8KAB - chains A and K of the 35 polymer chains in the assembly; structure by electron microscopy, 3.30 A resolution.

# Chain A
Molecule: 23S rRNA
Source organism: Mycolicibacterium smegmatis MC2 155
Sequence (3120 nucleotides; row label = number of the first residue in the row):
     1 UAAGUGUUUA AGGGCGCAUG GUGGAUGCCU UGGCACUGGG AGCCGAUGAA GGACGUAGGA
    61 GGCUGCGAUA AGCCUCGGGG AGCUGUCAAC CGAGCGUUGA UCCGAGGAUG UCCGAAUGGG
   121 GAAACCCGGC ACGAGUGAUG UCGUGUCACC AGGCGCUGAA UAUAUAGGCG UCUGGGGGGA
   181 ACGCGGGGAA GUGAAACAUC UCAGUACCCG UAGGAAGAGA AAACAAAAUG UGAUUCCGUG
   241 AGUAGUGGCG AGCGAAAGCG GAGGAUGGCU AAACCGUAUG CAUGUGAUAC CGGGUAGGGG
   301 UUGUGUGUGC GGGGUUGUGG GACCUAUCUU UCCGGCUCUA CCUGGCUGGA GGGCAGUGAG
   361 AAAAUGUUGU GGUUAGCGGA AAUGGCUUGG GAUGGCCUGC CGUAGACGGU GAGAGCCCGG
   421 UACGUGAAAA CCCGACGUCU GUCUUGAUGG UGUUCCCGAG UAGCAGCGGG CCCGUGGAAU
   481 CUGCUGUGAA UCUGCCGGGA CCACCCGGUA AGCCUGAAUA CUUCCCAGUG ACCGAUAGCG
   541 GAUUAGUACC GUGAGGGAAU GGUGAAAAGU ACCCCGGGAG GGGAGUGAAA GAGUACCUGA
   601 AACCGUGCGC UUACAAUCCG UCAGAGCCCU CGACGUGUCG UGGGGUGAUG GCGUGCCUUU
   661 UGAAGAAUGA GCCUGCGAGU CAGGGACAUG UCGCGAGGUU AACCCGGGUG GGGUAGCCGC
   721 AGCGAAAGCG AGUCUGAAUA GGGCGUAUCC ACACAAGAGU GUGUGGUGUA GUGGUGUGUU
   781 CUGGACCCGA AGCGGAGUGA UCUACCCAUG GCCAGGGUGA AGCGCGGGUA AGACCGCGUG
   841 GAGGCCCGAA CCCACUUAGG UUGAAGACUG AGGGGAUGAG CUGUGGGUAG GGGUGAAAGG
   901 CCAAUCAAAC UCCGUGAUAG CUGGUUCUCC CCGAAAUGCA UUUAGGUGCA GCGUCGCAUG
   961 UUUCUUGCCG GAGGUAGAGC UACUGGAUGG CCGAUGGGCC CCACAGGGUU ACUGACGUCA
  1021 GCCAAACUCC GAAUGCCGGU AAGUCCAAGA GUGCGGCAGU GAGACGGCGG GGGAUAAGCU
  1081 CCGUGCGUCG AGAGGGAAAC AGCCCAGAUC GCCGGCUAAG GCCCCUAAGC GUGUGCUAAG
  1141 UGGAAAAGGA UGUGCAGUCG CGAAGACAAC CAGGAGGUUG GCUUAGAAGC AGCCACCCUU
  1201 GAAAGAGUGC GUAAUAGCUC ACUGGUCAAG UGAUUGUGCG CCGAUAAUGU AGCGGGGCUC
  1261 AAGCACACCG CCGAAGCCGC GGCAGCCAAC GUGUUGGCUG GGUAGGGGAG CGUCCUGCAU
  1321 CCGGUGAAGC CGCCGAGUGA UCGAGUGGUG GAGGGUGUGG GAGUGAGAAU GCAGGCAUGA
  1381 GUAGCGAUUA GGCAAGUGAG AACCUUGCCC GCCGAAAGAC CAAGGGUUCC UGGGCCAGGC
  1441 CAGUCCGCCC AGGGUGAGUC GGGACCUAAG GCGAGGCCGA CAGGCGUAGU CGAUGGACAA
  1501 CGGGUUGAUA UUCCCGUACC CGUGUAUGUG CGUCCAUGAU GAAUCAGCGG UACUAACCAU
  1561 CCAAAACCAC CGUGACCGCA CCUUUCGGGG UGUGGCGUUG GUGGGGCUGC AUGGGACCUU
  1621 CGUUGGUAGU AGUCAAGCGA UGGGGUGACG CAGGAAGGUA GCCGUACCGG UCAGUGGUAA
  1681 UACCGGGGUA AGCCUGUAGG GAGUCAGAUA GGUAAAUCCG UCUGGCAUAU AUCCUGAGAG
  1741 GUGAUGCAUA GCCGAGUGAG GCGAAUUCGG UGAUCCUAUG CUGCCGAGAA AAGCCUCUAG
  1801 CGAGGACAUA CACGGCCCGU ACCCCAAACC AACACAGGUG GUCAGGUAGA GAAUACUAAG
  1861 GCGUACGAGU GAACUAUGGU UAAGGAACUC GGCAAAAUGC CCCCGUAACU UCGGGAGAAG
  1921 GGGGACCCAC AUGGCGUGUA AGCCUUUACG GCCCAAGCGU GAGUGGGUGG CACAAACCAG
  1981 UGAGAAGCGA CUGUUUACUA AAAACACAGG UCCGUGCGAA GUCGCAAGAC GAUGUAUACG
  2041 GACUGACGCC UGCCCGGUGC UGGAAGGUUA AGAGGACCCG UUAACUCCCU UUGGGGGUGA
  2101 AGCGGAGAAU UUAAGCCCCA GUAAACGGCG GUGGUAACUA UAACCAUCCU AAGGUAGCGA
  2161 AAUUCCUUGU CGGGUAAGUU CCGACCUGCA CGAAUGGCGU AACGACUUCU CAACUGUCUC
  2221 AACCAUAGAC UCGGCGAAAU UGCACUACGA GUAAAGAUGC UCGUUACGCG CGGCAGGACG
  2281 AAAAGACCCC GGGACCUUCA CUACAACUUG GUAUUGGUGC UCGAUACGGU UUGUGUAGGA
  2341 UAGGUGGGAG ACUGUGAAGC UCACACGCCA GUGUGGGUGG AGUCGUUGUU GAAAUACCAC
  2401 UCUGAUCGUA UUGGGCCUCU AACCUCGGAC CGUAUAUCCG GUUCAGGGAC AGUGCCUGGU
  2461 GGGUAGUUUA ACUGGGGCGG UUGCCUCCUA AAAUGUAACG GAGGCGCCCA AAGGUUCCCU
  2521 CAACCUGGAC GGCAAUCAGG UGUUGAGUGU AAGUGCACAA GGGAGCUUGA CUGCGAGACG
  2581 GACAUGUCGA GCAGGGACGA AAGUCGGGAC UAGUGAUCCG GCACCUCUGA GUGGAAGGGG
  2641 UGUCGCUCAA CGGAUAAAAG GUACCCCGGG GAUAACAGGC UGAUCUUCCC CAAGAGUCCA
  2701 UAUCGACGGG AUGGUUUGGC ACCUCGAUGU CGGCUCGUCG CAUCCUGGGG CUGGAGCAGG
  2761 UCCCAAGGGU UGGGCUGUUC GCCCAUUAAA GCGGCACGCG AGCUGGGUUU AGAACGUCGU
  2821 GAGACAGUUC GGUCUCUAUC CGCCGCGCGC GUCAGAAGCU UGAGGAAACC UGUCCCUAGU
  2881 ACGAGAGGAC CGGGACGGAC GAACCUCUGG UAUACCAGUU GUCCCACCAG GGGCACGGCU
  2941 GGAUAGCCAC GUUCGGACAG GAUAACCGCU GAAAGCAUCU AAGCGGGAAA CCUCUUCCAA
  3001 GACCAGGCUU CUCACCCUCU AGGAGGGAUA AGGCCCCCCG CAGACCACGG GAUUGAUAGA
  3061 CCAGACCUGG AAGCCUAGUA AUAGGUGCAG GGAACUGGCA CUAACCGGCC GAAAACUUAC
Not modelled in the structure: 1, 2137-2144

# Chain K
Protein: 50S ribosomal protein L13
Source organism: Mycolicibacterium smegmatis MC2 155
UniProtKB: A0QSP8 (RL13_MYCS2); residues 1-147 here = UniProt positions 1-147
Chain sequence (147 residues; each row starts with the number of its first residue):
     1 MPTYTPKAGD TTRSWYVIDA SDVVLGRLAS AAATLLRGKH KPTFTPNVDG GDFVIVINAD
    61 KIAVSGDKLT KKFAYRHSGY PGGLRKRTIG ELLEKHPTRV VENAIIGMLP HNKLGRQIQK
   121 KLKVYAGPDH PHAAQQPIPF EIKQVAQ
Not modelled in the structure: 1

# Interface between chain A and chain K
Residue-residue contacts (86; chain A residue first):
  A3(A) - His132(K)  hydrogen bond to the sugar
  A3(A) - Gln135(K)  hydrogen bond to the sugar
  G4(A) - His132(K)  sugar contact
  G4(A) - Gln135(K)  hydrogen bond to the sugar
  U5(A) - Phe53(K)  phosphate contact
  C614(A) - Arg116(K)  phosphate contact
  A615(A) - Lys113(K)  sugar contact
  A615(A) - Arg116(K)  salt bridge to the phosphate
  A616(A) - Lys113(K)  phosphate contact
  A623(A) - Asn47(K)  base contact
  G624(A) - Asn47(K)  sugar contact
  A625(A) - Pro6(K)  sugar contact
  A625(A) - Ala8(K)  phosphate contact
  G626(A) - Ala8(K)  sugar contact
  A648(A) - Asn47(K)  base contact
  U649(A) - Asn47(K)  hydrogen bond to the base
  U649(A) - Lys113(K)  salt bridge to the phosphate
  U649(A) - Leu114(K)  sugar contact
  G650(A) - Pro46(K)  sugar contact
  G650(A) - Asn47(K)  sugar contact
  G650(A) - Asn112(K)  hydrogen bond to the phosphate
  G650(A) - Lys113(K)  hydrogen bond to the phosphate
  G650(A) - Leu114(K)  hydrogen bond to the phosphate
  C1113(A) - Pro2(K)  base contact
  C1113(A) - Thr3(K)  hydrogen bond to the base
  C1123(A) - Ser30(K)  sugar contact
  C1124(A) - Lys39(K)  hydrogen bond to the phosphate
  C1124(A) - Met108(K)  hydrogen bond to the sugar
  C1125(A) - Lys39(K)  salt bridge to the phosphate
  C1125(A) - Met108(K)  sugar contact
  G1129(A) - Gln147(K)  hydrogen bond to the base
  C1130(A) - Arg27(K)  hydrogen bond to the base
  C1130(A) - Ile142(K)  base contact
  C1130(A) - Lys143(K)  base contact
  C1130(A) - Gln144(K)  base contact
  G1131(A) - Gln144(K)  hydrogen bond to the phosphate
  G1131(A) - Gln147(K)  hydrogen bond to the sugar
  G1140(A) - Lys68(K)  hydrogen bond to the base
  G1249(A) - His77(K)  hydrogen bond to the base
  G1249(A) - Gly82(K)  hydrogen bond to the phosphate
  G1249(A) - Leu84(K)  sugar contact
  U1250(A) - Tyr75(K)  sugar contact
  U1250(A) - Leu84(K)  base contact
  G1255(A) - Gly107(K)  base contact
  G1256(A) - Ala104(K)  hydrogen bond to the sugar
  G1256(A) - Gly107(K)  sugar contact
  G1256(A) - Met108(K)  hydrogen bond to the sugar
  G1257(A) - Gly26(K)  hydrogen bond to the phosphate
  G1257(A) - Lys72(K)  salt bridge to the phosphate
  G1257(A) - Ala104(K)  phosphate contact
  G1257(A) - Met108(K)  sugar contact
  C1258(A) - Val24(K)  phosphate contact
  C1258(A) - Leu25(K)  phosphate contact
  C1258(A) - Gly26(K)  hydrogen bond to the phosphate
  C1258(A) - Lys68(K)  salt bridge to the phosphate
  U1259(A) - Val24(K)  phosphate contact
  U1259(A) - Ser65(K)  hydrogen bond to the phosphate
  U1259(A) - Lys68(K)  salt bridge to the phosphate
  C1260(A) - Asp22(K)  hydrogen bond to the base
  C1260(A) - Val24(K)  base contact
  C1260(A) - Arg27(K)  hydrogen bond to the sugar
  C1260(A) - Ser65(K)  phosphate contact
  A1262(A) - Gly26(K)  base contact
  A1262(A) - Arg27(K)  base contact
  A1262(A) - Ser30(K)  base contact
  G2263(A) - His111(K)  salt bridge to the phosphate
  U2264(A) - His111(K)  salt bridge to the phosphate
  U2265(A) - Arg76(K)  salt bridge to the phosphate
  U2738(A) - Pro81(K)  phosphate contact
  C2739(A) - Pro81(K)  phosphate contact
  C2739(A) - Gly82(K)  hydrogen bond to the phosphate
  A2863(A) - Arg99(K)  phosphate contact
  G2864(A) - Arg76(K)  hydrogen bond to the phosphate
  G2864(A) - Arg87(K)  salt bridge to the phosphate
  G2864(A) - Arg99(K)  salt bridge to the phosphate
  G2865(A) - Arg76(K)  salt bridge to the phosphate
  G2865(A) - Ser78(K)  phosphate contact
  A2866(A) - Ser78(K)  hydrogen bond to the phosphate
  A2866(A) - Tyr80(K)  sugar contact
  A2866(A) - Gly83(K)  phosphate contact
  C2991(A) - Arg85(K)  hydrogen bond to the phosphate
  C2992(A) - Arg85(K)  salt bridge to the phosphate
  C3004(A) - Lys120(K)  salt bridge to the phosphate
  U3118(A) - Ala134(K)  hydrogen bond to the sugar
  U3118(A) - Gln136(K)  sugar contact
  A3119(A) - Ala134(K)  sugar contact
Interface residues without a listed pair, chain A (48 interface residues in all): A2, G651, A1127, C3003
Interface residues without a listed pair, chain K (59 interface residues in all): Thr5, Lys7, Trp15, Ala33, Thr34, Val64, Gly66, His96, Glu102, Asn103, Pro110, Lys123, Pro131

# Overview
The interface between chain A and chain K involves 48 residues on one side and 59 on the other, with 29
hydrogen bonds and 14 salt bridges. Polar contacts include U649(A)-Asn47(K), C1113(A)-Thr3(K) and
G1129(A)-Gln147(K).
Chain A is 23S rRNA and chain K is 50S ribosomal protein L13, both from Mycolicibacterium smegmatis MC2 155;
the structure, Mycobacterium smegmatis 50S ribosomal subunit-HflX complex, was determined by electron
microscopy (same publication as 8XZ3).
